Entry 3CY4 (X-ray diffraction, 1.51 A resolution); this record covers chains A and B.

[Chain A (and B)]
Protein: Cation-dependent mannose-6-phosphate receptor
Organism: Bos taurus
Notes: chain B of this document is another copy of the same molecule, construct and numbering; everything in this record applies to it too
Reference sequence: P11456 (MPRD_BOVIN); residues 1-154 here correspond to UniProt positions 29-182 (UniProt number = residue number + 28)
Amino-acid sequence (154 residues; each row starts with the number of its first residue):
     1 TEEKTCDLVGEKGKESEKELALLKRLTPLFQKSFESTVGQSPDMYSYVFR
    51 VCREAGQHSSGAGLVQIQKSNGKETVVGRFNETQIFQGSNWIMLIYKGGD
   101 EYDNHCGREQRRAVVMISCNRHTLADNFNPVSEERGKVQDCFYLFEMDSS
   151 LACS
Disordered / not traced: 1-3 (chain B: fully traced)
Construct notes: engineered mutation Gln-31 (Asn59 in P11456), Gln-57 (Asn85 in P11456), Gln-68 (Asn96 in P11456), Gln-87 (Asn115 in P11456)
Modified residues: Asn-81 (glycosylation site)
Disulfides: Cys-6/Cys-52, Cys-106/Cys-141, Cys-119/Cys-153

[How chain A and chain B interact]
Residue-residue contacts - 39 pairs, chain A then chain B:
  Val-9(A) / Lys-137(B)
  Val-9(A) / Val-138(B)  hydrophobic
  Val-9(A) / Gln-139(B)
  Gly-10(A) / Val-138(B)
  Lys-14(A) / Val-138(B)
  Ser-16(A) / Glu-134(B)  hydrogen bond
  Ser-16(A) / Lys-137(B)
  Lys-18(A) / Glu-133(B)  hydrogen bond (side chain-backbone)
  Lys-18(A) / Glu-134(B)
  Glu-19(A) / Lys-137(B)  salt bridge
  Gln-84(A) / Lys-137(B)
  Gln-84(A) / Phe-142(B)
  Phe-86(A) / Phe-142(B)  hydrophobic
  Gln-87(A) / Leu-144(B)
  Gly-88(A) / Glu-146(B)
  Ser-89(A) / Glu-146(B)  hydrogen bond (backbone-side chain)
  Trp-91(A) / Met-116(B)
  Trp-91(A) / Glu-146(B)  hydrogen bond
  Met-93(A) / Met-93(B)  hydrophobic
  Met-116(A) / Trp-91(B)
  Glu-133(A) / Lys-18(B)  hydrogen bond (backbone-side chain)
  Glu-134(A) / Ser-16(B)  hydrogen bond
  Glu-134(A) / Lys-18(B)
  Lys-137(A) / Val-9(B)
  Lys-137(A) / Ser-16(B)
  Lys-137(A) / Glu-19(B)  salt bridge
  Lys-137(A) / Gln-84(B)
  Val-138(A) / Val-9(B)  hydrophobic
  Val-138(A) / Gly-10(B)
  Gln-139(A) / Val-9(B)
  Asp-140(A) / Gln-84(B)
  Phe-142(A) / Gln-84(B)
  Phe-142(A) / Phe-86(B)  hydrophobic
  Leu-144(A) / Gln-87(B)
  Leu-144(A) / Gly-88(B)
  Leu-144(A) / Trp-91(B)  hydrophobic
  Glu-146(A) / Gly-88(B)
  Glu-146(A) / Ser-89(B)  hydrogen bond
  Glu-146(A) / Trp-91(B)  hydrogen bond
Other interface residues (no listed pair), chain A (25 interface residues in all): Glu-15, Gly-136
Other interface residues (no listed pair), chain B (25 interface residues in all): Lys-14, Glu-15, Gly-136, Asp-140

[In short]
Chain A and chain B each contribute 25 residues to their interface; the contacts include 8 hydrogen bonds and
2 salt bridges. Polar contacts include Glu-19(A)/Lys-137(B), Ser-16(A)/Glu-134(B) and Lys-18(A)/Glu-133(B).
Chain A and chain B are both Cation-dependent mannose-6-phosphate receptor (Bos taurus); the structure,
Crystal Structure cation-dependent mannose 6-phosphate receptor at pH 7.4, was determined by X-ray
diffraction, deposited together with 2RL7, 2RL8, 2RL9 and 2RLB.
